PDB entry 2ODB | X-ray diffraction, 2.40 A resolution | chains A and B

Chain A:
Protein: Human Cell Division Cycle 42 (CDC42)
Source organism: Homo sapiens
UniProtKB: P60953 (CDC42_HUMAN); residues 1-181 here = UniProt positions 1-181
Chain sequence (192 residues; row label = number of the first residue in the row; numbering starts at 0):
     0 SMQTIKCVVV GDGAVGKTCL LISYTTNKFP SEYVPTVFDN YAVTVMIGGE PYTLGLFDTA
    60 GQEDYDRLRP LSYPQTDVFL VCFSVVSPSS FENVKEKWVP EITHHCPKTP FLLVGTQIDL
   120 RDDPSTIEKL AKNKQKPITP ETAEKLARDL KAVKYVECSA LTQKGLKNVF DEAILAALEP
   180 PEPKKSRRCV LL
Disordered / not traced: 0-1, 179-191
Bound ions: Mg2+: Thr17, Thr35 (together with GMP-PCP)
Small-molecule neighbours: GMP-PCP (GCP; phosphomethylphosphonic acid guanylate ester): Gly10, Asp11, Gly12, Ala13, Val14, Gly15, Lys16, Thr17, Cys18, Phe28, Tyr32, Val33, Pro34, Thr35, Thr58, Ala59, Gly60, Gln61, Gln116, Asp118, Leu119, Ser158, Ala159, Leu160
UniProt features mapped onto this chain:
  - motif: Tyr32 to Tyr40 (Effector region)
  - binding site (GTP): Gly10 to Thr17, Asp57 to Gln61, Thr115 to Asp118
  - modified residue: Tyr32 (Microbial infection: O-AMP-tyrosine), Thr35 (Microbial infection: O-AMP-threonine), Tyr64 (Phosphotyrosine)
  - glycosylation: Tyr32 (Microbial infection: O-linked (GlcNAc) tyrosine), Thr35 (Microbial infection: O-alpha-linked (GlcNAc) threonine)
  - natural variant: Tyr64 (Y64C: In TKS)
  - mutagenesis: Gly12 (G12V: Constitutively active. Interacts with PARD6 proteins. Does not inhibit filopodia formation. No effect on NR3C2 transcriptional activity), Thr17 (T17N: Constitutively inactive. Does not interact with PARD6 proteins. Inhibits filopodia formation. No effect on NR3C2 transcriptional activity), Tyr32 (Y32F: Abolishes AMPylation by Haemophilus IbpA), Gln61 (Q61L: Constitutively active. Interacts with PARD6 proteins)

Chain B:
Protein: Serine/threonine-protein kinase PAK 6
Notes: fragment: PAK6 CRIB domain
UniProtKB: Q9NQU5 (PAK6_HUMAN); residue numbers follow UniProt; this construct covers 11-45
Chain sequence (35 residues; row label = number of the first residue in the row):
    11 EISAPQNFQH RVHTSFDPKE GKFVGLPPQW QNILD

How chain A and chain B interact:
Pairs across the interface (48; chain A residue first):
  Tyr23(A) - Pro15(B)
  Thr24(A) - Phe18(B)
  Thr25(A) - Phe18(B)
  Val36(A) - Thr24(B)
  Val36(A) - Trp40(B)  hydrophobic
  Phe37(A) - Val22(B)  hydrophobic
  Phe37(A) - His23(B)
  Phe37(A) - Thr24(B)  hydrogen bond (backbone-backbone)
  Phe37(A) - Pro37(B)  hydrophobic
  Asp38(A) - His20(B)  salt bridge
  Asp38(A) - Val22(B)
  Asp38(A) - His23(B)  salt bridge
  Asn39(A) - His20(B)
  Asn39(A) - Arg21(B)  hydrogen bond (backbone-backbone)
  Asn39(A) - Val22(B)  hydrogen bond (backbone-backbone)
  Tyr40(A) - Phe18(B)  hydrophobic
  Tyr40(A) - Gln19(B)
  Tyr40(A) - His20(B)
  Ala41(A) - Asn17(B)
  Ala41(A) - Phe18(B)
  Ala41(A) - Gln19(B)  hydrogen bond (backbone-backbone)
  Ala41(A) - Arg21(B)
  Val42(A) - Pro15(B)  hydrophobic
  Val42(A) - Gln16(B)
  Thr43(A) - Pro15(B)
  Thr43(A) - Gln16(B)  hydrogen bond (backbone-backbone)
  Val44(A) - Ile12(B)  hydrophobic
  Val44(A) - Ser13(B)
  Val44(A) - Pro15(B)  hydrophobic
  Met45(A) - Glu11(B)
  Met45(A) - Ile12(B)
  Met45(A) - Ser13(B)  hydrogen bond (backbone-backbone)
  Ile46(A) - Glu11(B)
  Ile46(A) - Ile12(B)  hydrophobic
  Gly47(A) - Glu11(B)
  Gly54(A) - Arg21(B)
  Tyr64(A) - Phe33(B)
  Leu67(A) - Trp40(B)  hydrogen bond (backbone-side chain)
  Leu67(A) - Leu44(B)  hydrophobic
  Leu70(A) - Gln39(B)  hydrogen bond (backbone-side chain)
  Leu70(A) - Trp40(B)
  Leu70(A) - Ile43(B)  hydrophobic
  Ser71(A) - Trp40(B)  hydrogen bond
  Lys166(A) - Ile12(B)  hydrogen bond (side chain-backbone)
  Lys166(A) - Ser13(B)
  Lys166(A) - Ala14(B)
  Asp170(A) - Ile12(B)
  Ile173(A) - Ile12(B)  hydrophobic
Interface residues without a listed pair, chain A (26 interface residues in all): Thr52, Arg68, Leu174
Interface residues without a listed pair, chain B (21 interface residues in all): Ser25

In short:
The interface between chain A and chain B involves 26 residues on one side and 21 on the other, with 10
hydrogen bonds and 2 salt bridges. Among the polar pairs are Asp38(A)-His20(B), Asp38(A)-His23(B) and
Leu67(A)-Trp40(B). Bound to chain A: GMP-PCP.
Chain A is Human Cell Division Cycle 42 (CDC42) (Homo sapiens) and chain B is Serine/threonine-protein kinase
PAK 6; the structure, The crystal structure of human cdc42 in complex with the CRIB domain of human
p21-activated kinase ..., was determined by X-ray diffraction.
